Entry 6KBM (X-ray diffraction, 2.90 A resolution); this record covers chains A and B.

[Chain A]
Molecule: Vacuolar protein 8
From: Saccharomyces cerevisiae
UniProtKB: P39968 (VAC8_YEAST); residues 10-515 here = UniProt positions 10-515
Chain sequence (506 residues; row label = number of the first residue in the row):
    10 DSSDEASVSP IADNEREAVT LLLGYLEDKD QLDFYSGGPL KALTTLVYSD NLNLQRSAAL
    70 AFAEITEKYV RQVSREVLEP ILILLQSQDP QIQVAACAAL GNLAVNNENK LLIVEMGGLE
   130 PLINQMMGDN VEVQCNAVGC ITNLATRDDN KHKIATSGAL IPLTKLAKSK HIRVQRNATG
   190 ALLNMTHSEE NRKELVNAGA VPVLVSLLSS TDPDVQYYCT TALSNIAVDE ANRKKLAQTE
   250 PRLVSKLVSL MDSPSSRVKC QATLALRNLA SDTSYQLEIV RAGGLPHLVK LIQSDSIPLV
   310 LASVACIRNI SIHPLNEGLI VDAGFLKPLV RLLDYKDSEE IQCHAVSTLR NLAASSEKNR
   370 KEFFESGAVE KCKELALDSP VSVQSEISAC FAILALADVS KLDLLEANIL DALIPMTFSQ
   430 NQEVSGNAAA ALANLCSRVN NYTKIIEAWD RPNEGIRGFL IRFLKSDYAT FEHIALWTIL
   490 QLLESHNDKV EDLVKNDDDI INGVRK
Not modelled in the structure: 10-12, 514-515
Curated features (UniProtKB/Swiss-Prot):
  - modified residue (Phosphoserine): Ser11, Ser16
  - cross-link (Glycyl lysine isopeptide (Lys-Gly)): Lys77 (interchain with G-Cter in ubiquitin), Lys515 (interchain with G-Cter in ubiquitin)
  - mutagenesis: Ala51 (A51R: Fails to undergo self-association in the presence of NVJ1 or ATG13), Asn60 (N60R: Fails to support the Cvt pathway, but does not affect the PMN pathway; when associated with R-62), Asn62 (N62R: Does not affect self-association in the presence of NVJ1 but fails to undergo self-association in the presence of ATG13. Fails to support the cvt pathway, but does not affect the PMN pathway ...)
Reported in the primary citation:
  - contacts within the chain: Glu24-Ser58 (hydrogen bond), Leu31-Leu52 (hydrophobic contact), Lys38-Lys77 (backbone contact), Lys38-Glu73 (salt bridge)
  - conformationally variable residues (order/disorder transition): Leu35 to Gln40
  - mutagenesis - S16A, S16E: unchanged localization to vacuolar localization of Vac8
  - mutagenesis - A51R, L55R: decreased localization to Cvt pathway of Ape1

[Chain B]
Molecule: Autophagy-related protein 13
From: Saccharomyces cerevisiae
UniProtKB: Q06628 (ATG13_YEAST); residue numbers follow UniProt; this construct covers 567-695
Chain sequence (129 residues; each row starts with the number of its first residue):
   567 GGNSSTSALN SRRNSLDKSS NKQGMSGLPP IFGGESTSYH HDNKIQKYNQ LGVEEDDDDE
   627 NDRLLNQMGN SATKFKSSIS PRSIDSISSS FIKSRIPIRQ PYHYSQPTTA PFQAQAKFHK
   687 PANKLIDNG
Not modelled in the structure: 567-659, 686-695
Curated features (UniProtKB/Swiss-Prot):
  - modified residue (Phosphoserine): Ser581, Ser646, Ser649
  - mutagenesis: Ser581 (S581A: Decreases phosphorylation by PKA), Ser646 (S646A: Leads to constitutive activation of autophagy; when associated with A-348; A-437; A-438; A-496; A-535; A-541 and A-649), Ser649 (S649A: Leads to constitutive activation of autophagy; when associated with A-348; A-437; A-438; A-496; A-535; A-541, and A-646)
Reported in the primary citation:
  - mutagenesis - I662E/P667E/H669A: unchanged localization to Cvt pathway
  - mutagenesis - I662E/P667E/H669A: unchanged binding to Vacuolar protein 8 (chain A)

[Interface between chain A and chain B]
Contacting residue pairs (63; chain A residue first):
  Gly110(A) - Phe684(B)
  Asn111(A) - Phe684(B)
  Cys144(A) - Lys683(B)
  Asn145(A) - Phe684(B)
  Asn145(A) - His685(B)  hydrogen bond (side chain-backbone)
  Gly148(A) - Ala682(B)
  Gly148(A) - Phe684(B)
  Cys149(A) - Phe684(B)
  Thr151(A) - Ala680(B)
  Asn152(A) - Gln681(B)
  Asn152(A) - Ala682(B)  hydrogen bond (side chain-backbone)
  Thr155(A) - Gln679(B)  hydrogen bond (backbone-side chain)
  Thr155(A) - Ala680(B)
  Arg182(A) - Phe684(B)  hydrogen bond (side chain-backbone)
  Arg182(A) - His685(B)
  Asn186(A) - Ala682(B)
  Asn186(A) - Lys683(B)  hydrogen bond (side chain-backbone)
  Gly189(A) - Ala680(B)
  Leu192(A) - Phe678(B)  hydrophobic
  Asn193(A) - Gln679(B)
  Asn193(A) - Ala680(B)  hydrogen bond (side chain-backbone)
  Thr195(A) - Thr675(B)
  His196(A) - Ala676(B)
  His196(A) - Phe678(B)  hydrogen bond (side chain-backbone)
  His196(A) - Gln679(B)
  Arg201(A) - Thr675(B)
  Tyr226(A) - Phe678(B)
  Tyr227(A) - Phe678(B)  hydrophobic
  Thr230(A) - Ala676(B)
  Asn234(A) - Thr675(B)
  Asn234(A) - Ala676(B)  hydrogen bond (side chain-backbone)
  Val237(A) - Pro673(B)  hydrophobic
  Val237(A) - Thr674(B)
  Val237(A) - Thr675(B)
  Arg242(A) - Pro673(B)
  Gln270(A) - Ala676(B)
  Arg276(A) - Ser671(B)
  Arg276(A) - Thr674(B)
  Asn277(A) - Pro673(B)
  Asn277(A) - Thr674(B)  hydrogen bond (side chain-backbone)
  Ser280(A) - Tyr670(B)
  Ser280(A) - Pro673(B)
  Ala314(A) - Ser671(B)
  Arg317(A) - His669(B)  hydrogen bond
  Arg317(A) - Tyr670(B)
  Arg317(A) - Ser671(B)
  Asn318(A) - Tyr670(B)
  Asn318(A) - Ser671(B)  hydrogen bond (side chain-backbone)
  Ile321(A) - Arg665(B)
  Ile321(A) - Tyr670(B)  hydrophobic
  His353(A) - Ser671(B)
  Arg359(A) - Pro663(B)
  Arg359(A) - Ile664(B)  hydrogen bond (side chain-backbone)
  Arg359(A) - Arg665(B)
  Arg359(A) - His669(B)
  Glu395(A) - His669(B)  salt bridge
  Ala398(A) - Pro663(B)
  Ala401(A) - Pro663(B)  hydrophobic
  Ile402(A) - Ile662(B)  hydrophobic
  Ile402(A) - Pro663(B)  hydrophobic
  Leu405(A) - Arg661(B)
  Leu405(A) - Ile662(B)  hydrophobic
  Asn436(A) - Pro663(B)
Other interface residues (no listed pair), chain A (46 interface residues in all): Val103, Ala107, Lys160, Ser233, Ser356, Asn360, Glu432
Other interface residues (no listed pair), chain B (22 interface residues in all): Gln666, Gln672
The authors on this interface:
  - residue pairs: Asn145(A)-His685(B) (hydrogen bond), Asn152(A)-Gln681(B), Lys160(A)-Gln679(B), Leu192(A)-Phe678(B) (hydrophobic contact), Asn193(A)-Gln679(B), Tyr226(A)-Phe678(B) (hydrophobic contact), Tyr227(A)-Phe678(B) (hydrophobic contact), Arg317(A)-His669(B) (hydrogen bond), Glu395(A)-His669(B) (hydrogen bond), Pro663(B)-Ile402(A) (hydrophobic contact), Ala680(B)-Leu192(A) (hydrophobic contact), Phe684(B)-Ala107(A) (hydrophobic contact), His685(B)-Val103(A) (hydrophobic contact)
  - interface residues, chain A: Val103(A), Ala107(A), Ala398(A), Ala401(A), Ile402(A), Leu405(A)
  - interface residues, chain B: Pro663(B), Phe678(B), Ala680(B), Phe684(B), His685(B)
  - hot spots on chain B (mutagenesis) - F678R, A680E, F684E: decreased binding to Vacuolar protein 8 (chain A)
  - hot spots on chain B (mutagenesis) - F678R/A680E/F684E: abolished binding to Vacuolar protein 8 (chain A)

[In short]
46 residues of chain A and 22 residues of chain B are in contact; the contacts include 12 hydrogen bonds and 1
salt bridge. Polar pairs include Glu395(A)-His669(B), Asn145(A)-His685(B) and Asn152(A)-Ala682(B). The paper
describes hydrogen bonds between Asn145(A) and His685(B), Arg317(A) and His669(B) and Glu395(A) and His669(B);
contacts between Asn152(A) and Gln681(B), Lys160(A) and Gln679(B) and Asn193(A) and Gln679(B); hydrophobic
contacts between Leu192(A) and Phe678(B), Tyr226(A) and Phe678(B) and Tyr227(A) and Phe678(B) among others.
The paper reports that F678R, A680E and F684E of chain B reduce binding to Vacuolar protein 8 (chain A);
interface residues Val103(A), Ala107(A) and Pro663(B) among others; 9 substitutions were tested in all.
Chain A is Vacuolar protein 8 and chain B is Autophagy-related protein 13, both from Saccharomyces cerevisiae;
the structure, Crystal structure of Vac8 bound to Atg13, was determined by X-ray diffraction, deposited
together with 6KBN.
